PDB entry 6J5E | X-ray diffraction, 2.33 A resolution | chains I and L of the 6 polymer chains in the assembly

[Chain I]
Molecule: Envelope glycoprotein
From: Human immunodeficiency virus 1
UniProtKB: Q1HMR5 (Q1HMR5_9HIV1); residue numbers follow UniProt; this construct covers 27-70
Chain sequence (44 residues; row label = number of the first residue in the row):
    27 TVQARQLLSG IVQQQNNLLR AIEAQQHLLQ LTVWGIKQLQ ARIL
Not modelled in the structure: 27-32, 70

[Chain L]
Molecule: SC29EK
Chain sequence (30 residues; numbered 116 to 145; the number before each row is that of its first residue):
   116 XWEEWDKKIE EYTKKIEELI KKSEEQQKKN
Modified residues: ACE (acetyl group) at position 116

[How chain I and chain L interact]
Contacting residue pairs (28; chain I residue first):
  Leu33(I) - Asn145(L)
  Gly36(I) - Gln141(L)
  Gly36(I) - Asn145(L)  hydrogen bond (backbone-side chain)
  Ile37(I) - Asn145(L)
  Gln39(I) - Lys137(L)
  Gln39(I) - Gln141(L)
  Gln40(I) - Ser138(L)  hydrogen bond (side chain-backbone)
  Gln40(I) - Gln141(L)
  Gln40(I) - Gln142(L)  hydrogen bond
  Gln40(I) - Asn145(L)
  Asn43(I) - Lys137(L)
  Asn43(I) - Ser138(L)
  Asn43(I) - Gln141(L)
  Arg46(I) - Leu134(L)
  Ala47(I) - Ile131(L)
  Ala47(I) - Leu134(L)  hydrophobic
  Ala50(I) - Ile131(L)  hydrophobic
  Gln51(I) - Ile131(L)
  His53(I) - Tyr127(L)
  Leu54(I) - Ile124(L)
  Leu54(I) - Tyr127(L)  hydrophobic
  Leu54(I) - Thr128(L)
  Leu57(I) - Trp120(L)  hydrogen bond (backbone-side chain)
  Leu57(I) - Lys123(L)
  Leu57(I) - Ile124(L)  hydrophobic
  Trp60(I) - Trp120(L)
  Gly61(I) - Trp117(L)
  Gln64(I) - Trp117(L)
Other interface residues (no listed pair), chain I (19 interface residues in all): Leu44, Thr58, Leu65
Other interface residues (no listed pair), chain L (14 interface residues in all): ACE_116

[Summary]
Chain I and chain L form an interface of 19 and 14 residues respectively; the contacts include 4 hydrogen
bonds. Among the polar pairs are Gly36(I)-Asn145(L), Gln40(I)-Ser138(L) and Gln40(I)-Gln142(L).
Chain I is Envelope glycoprotein (Human immunodeficiency virus 1) and chain L is SC29EK; the structure,
Crystal structure of HIV-1 fusion inhibitor SC29EK complexed with gp41 NHR (N44), was determined by X-ray
diffraction.
